PDB entry 1UWK | X-ray diffraction, 1.19 A resolution | chains A and B

[Chain A (and B)]
Name: Urocanate hydratase
Source organism: Pseudomonas putida
Notes: EC 4.2.1.49; chain B of this document is another copy of the same molecule, construct and numbering; everything in this record applies to it too
UniProtKB: P25080 (HUTU_PSEPU); residues 1-557 here correspond to UniProt positions 0-556 (UniProt number = residue number - 1)
Sequence (557 residues; each row starts with the number of its first residue):
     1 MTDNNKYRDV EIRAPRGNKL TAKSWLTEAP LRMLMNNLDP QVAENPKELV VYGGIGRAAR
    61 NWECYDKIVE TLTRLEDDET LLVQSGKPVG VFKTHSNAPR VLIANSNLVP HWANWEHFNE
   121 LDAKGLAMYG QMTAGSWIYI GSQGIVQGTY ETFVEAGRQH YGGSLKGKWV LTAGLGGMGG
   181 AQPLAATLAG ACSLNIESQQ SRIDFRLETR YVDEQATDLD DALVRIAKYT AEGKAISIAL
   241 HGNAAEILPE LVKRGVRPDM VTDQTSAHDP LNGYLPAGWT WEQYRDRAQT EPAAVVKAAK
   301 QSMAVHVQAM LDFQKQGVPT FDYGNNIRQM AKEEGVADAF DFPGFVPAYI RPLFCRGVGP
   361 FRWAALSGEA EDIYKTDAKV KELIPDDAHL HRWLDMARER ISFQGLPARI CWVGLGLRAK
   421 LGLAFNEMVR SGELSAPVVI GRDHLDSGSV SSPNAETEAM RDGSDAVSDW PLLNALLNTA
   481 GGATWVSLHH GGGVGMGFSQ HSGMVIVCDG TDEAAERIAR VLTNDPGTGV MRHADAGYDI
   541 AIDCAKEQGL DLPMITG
Unresolved in the structure: 1-3 (chain B: 1-4)
Differences from the reference sequence: engineered mutation Ser-198 (Cys197 in P25080), Ala-455 (Arg454 in P25080); conflict Ser-164 (Thr163 in P25080), Leu-165 (Val164 in P25080), Gly-167 (Ala166 in P25080), Asp-338 (Asn337 in P25080)
Small-molecule neighbours:
  - NAD (nicotinamide-adenine-dinucleotide): Glu-44, Tyr-52, Gly-53, Gly-54, Gln-131, Ile-145, Ala-173, Gly-174, Leu-175, Gly-176, Gly-177, Met-178, Gly-179, Ile-196, Glu-197, Ser-198, Gln-199, Arg-202, Gly-242, Asn-243, Ala-244, Ala-245, Gln-264, Thr-265, Ser-266, Ala-267, His-268, Gly-273, Tyr-274, Leu-275, Trp-281, Tyr-323, Gly-324, Asn-325, Phe-345, Leu-445, Ala-455, Glu-456, Gly-493
  - (2E)-3-(1H-imidazol-4-yl)acrylic acid (URO): Tyr-52, Gln-131, Met-132, Thr-133, Ile-138, Tyr-139, Gly-144, Ile-145, Met-178, Arg-362, Asp-443, Gly-493

[How chain A and chain B interact]
Pairs across the interface (169; chain A residue first):
  Glu-63(A) / Met-554(B)
  Cys-64(A) / Met-554(B)  hydrophobic
  Lys-67(A) / Pro-553(B)
  Lys-67(A) / Met-554(B)
  Lys-67(A) / Gly-557(B)  hydrogen bond (side chain-backbone)
  Glu-70(A) / Gly-557(B)
  Thr-71(A) / Pro-553(B)
  Arg-74(A) / Asp-551(B)  salt bridge
  Arg-74(A) / Pro-553(B)
  Arg-74(A) / Gly-557(B)  hydrogen bond (side chain-backbone)
  Leu-82(A) / Met-531(B)  hydrophobic
  Val-83(A) / Leu-473(B)
  Gln-84(A) / Val-467(B)
  Gln-84(A) / Asp-469(B)  hydrogen bond
  Gln-84(A) / Trp-470(B)
  Gln-84(A) / Leu-473(B)
  Ser-85(A) / Asp-469(B)  hydrogen bond
  Lys-87(A) / Asp-535(B)  salt bridge
  Lys-87(A) / Met-554(B)
  Pro-88(A) / Pro-553(B)
  Pro-88(A) / Met-554(B)
  Val-89(A) / Trp-470(B)  hydrophobic
  Val-89(A) / Met-531(B)
  Val-89(A) / Asp-535(B)
  Val-89(A) / Leu-552(B)
  Val-89(A) / Pro-553(B)
  Gly-90(A) / Met-531(B)
  Gly-90(A) / Asp-551(B)
  Gly-90(A) / Pro-553(B)
  Val-91(A) / Asp-551(B)  hydrogen bond (backbone-backbone)
  Val-91(A) / Pro-553(B)  hydrophobic
  Phe-92(A) / Leu-477(B)  hydrophobic
  Phe-92(A) / Asn-524(B)
  Phe-92(A) / Gly-527(B)
  Phe-92(A) / Met-531(B)  hydrophobic
  Lys-93(A) / Glu-516(B)  salt bridge
  Lys-93(A) / Arg-520(B)
  Lys-93(A) / Asn-524(B)  hydrogen bond (backbone-side chain)
  Thr-94(A) / Leu-477(B)
  Thr-94(A) / Ala-480(B)
  Thr-94(A) / Arg-520(B)  hydrogen bond (backbone-side chain)
  His-95(A) / His-95(B)
  His-95(A) / Ala-480(B)  hydrogen bond (side chain-backbone)
  His-95(A) / Arg-520(B)
  Ala-98(A) / Ala-480(B)  hydrophobic
  Leu-102(A) / Leu-473(B)
  Leu-102(A) / Leu-476(B)
  Leu-102(A) / Leu-477(B)
  Ala-104(A) / Asp-469(B)
  Ala-104(A) / Leu-473(B)  hydrophobic
  Asn-105(A) / Asp-469(B)
  Ser-106(A) / Asp-469(B)  hydrogen bond (backbone-side chain)
  Asn-107(A) / Val-467(B)
  Asn-107(A) / Ser-468(B)  hydrogen bond (backbone-backbone)
  Asn-107(A) / Asp-469(B)  hydrogen bond
  Asn-107(A) / Leu-472(B)
  Leu-108(A) / Ala-466(B)
  Leu-108(A) / Ser-468(B)  hydrogen bond (backbone-side chain)
  Leu-108(A) / Gln-500(B)  hydrogen bond (backbone-side chain)
  Val-109(A) / Ser-451(B)
  Val-109(A) / Pro-453(B)
  Val-109(A) / Ala-466(B)  hydrogen bond (backbone-backbone)
  Val-109(A) / Ser-468(B)
  Val-109(A) / Gly-497(B)
  Val-109(A) / Phe-498(B)
  Val-109(A) / Ser-499(B)
  Val-109(A) / Gln-500(B)
  Pro-110(A) / Pro-110(B)  hydrophobic
  Pro-110(A) / Ala-113(B)  hydrophobic
  Pro-110(A) / His-490(B)
  Pro-110(A) / Gly-497(B)
  Pro-110(A) / Gln-500(B)
  His-111(A) / Gln-329(B)
  His-111(A) / Gly-497(B)  hydrogen bond (backbone-backbone)
  His-111(A) / Phe-498(B)
  Trp-112(A) / Pro-453(B)  hydrophobic
  Trp-112(A) / Ala-466(B)  hydrophobic
  Trp-112(A) / Phe-498(B)  hydrophobic
  Ala-113(A) / Pro-110(B)  hydrophobic
  His-117(A) / Ala-466(B)
  Leu-121(A) / Gly-463(B)
  Leu-121(A) / Val-467(B)  hydrophobic
  Lys-124(A) / Asp-462(B)
  Leu-126(A) / Asp-462(B)
  Gln-329(A) / His-111(B)
  Ser-451(A) / Val-109(B)
  Pro-453(A) / Val-109(B)
  Pro-453(A) / Trp-112(B)  hydrophobic
  Asp-462(A) / Lys-124(B)
  Asp-462(A) / Leu-126(B)
  Gly-463(A) / Leu-121(B)
  Ala-466(A) / Leu-108(B)
  Ala-466(A) / Val-109(B)  hydrogen bond (backbone-backbone)
  Ala-466(A) / Trp-112(B)  hydrophobic
  Ala-466(A) / His-117(B)
  Val-467(A) / Gln-84(B)
  Val-467(A) / Asn-107(B)
  Ser-468(A) / Asn-107(B)  hydrogen bond (backbone-backbone)
  Ser-468(A) / Leu-108(B)  hydrogen bond (side chain-backbone)
  Ser-468(A) / Val-109(B)  hydrogen bond (side chain-backbone)
  Asp-469(A) / Gln-84(B)  hydrogen bond
  Asp-469(A) / Ser-85(B)  hydrogen bond
  Asp-469(A) / Ala-104(B)
  Asp-469(A) / Asn-105(B)
  Asp-469(A) / Ser-106(B)  hydrogen bond (side chain-backbone)
  Asp-469(A) / Asn-107(B)  hydrogen bond
  Trp-470(A) / Gln-84(B)
  Trp-470(A) / Val-89(B)  hydrophobic
  Leu-472(A) / Asn-107(B)
  Leu-473(A) / Val-83(B)
  Leu-473(A) / Gln-84(B)
  Leu-473(A) / Leu-102(B)
  Leu-473(A) / Ala-104(B)  hydrophobic
  Ala-475(A) / Leu-476(B)
  Leu-476(A) / Leu-102(B)
  Leu-476(A) / Ala-475(B)
  Leu-476(A) / Thr-479(B)
  Leu-477(A) / Phe-92(B)  hydrophobic
  Leu-477(A) / Thr-94(B)
  Leu-477(A) / Leu-102(B)
  Thr-479(A) / Leu-476(B)
  Thr-479(A) / Thr-479(B)
  Thr-479(A) / Ala-480(B)
  Ala-480(A) / Thr-94(B)
  Ala-480(A) / His-95(B)  hydrogen bond (backbone-side chain)
  Ala-480(A) / Ala-98(B)
  Ala-480(A) / Thr-479(B)
  His-490(A) / Pro-110(B)
  Gly-497(A) / Val-109(B)
  Gly-497(A) / Pro-110(B)
  Gly-497(A) / His-111(B)  hydrogen bond (backbone-backbone)
  Phe-498(A) / Val-109(B)
  Phe-498(A) / His-111(B)
  Phe-498(A) / Trp-112(B)  hydrophobic
  Ser-499(A) / Val-109(B)
  Gln-500(A) / Leu-108(B)
  Gln-500(A) / Val-109(B)
  Gln-500(A) / Pro-110(B)
  Gln-500(A) / Gln-500(B)
  Arg-520(A) / Lys-93(B)
  Arg-520(A) / Thr-94(B)
  Arg-520(A) / His-95(B)
  Asn-524(A) / Phe-92(B)
  Asn-524(A) / Lys-93(B)  hydrogen bond (side chain-backbone)
  Gly-527(A) / Phe-92(B)
  Met-531(A) / Leu-82(B)  hydrophobic
  Met-531(A) / Val-89(B)
  Met-531(A) / Gly-90(B)
  Met-531(A) / Phe-92(B)  hydrophobic
  Asp-535(A) / Lys-87(B)  salt bridge
  Asp-535(A) / Val-89(B)
  Asp-551(A) / Arg-74(B)  salt bridge
  Asp-551(A) / Gly-90(B)
  Asp-551(A) / Val-91(B)  hydrogen bond (backbone-backbone)
  Leu-552(A) / Val-89(B)
  Pro-553(A) / Lys-67(B)
  Pro-553(A) / Thr-71(B)
  Pro-553(A) / Pro-88(B)
  Pro-553(A) / Val-89(B)
  Pro-553(A) / Gly-90(B)
  Pro-553(A) / Val-91(B)  hydrophobic
  Met-554(A) / Glu-63(B)
  Met-554(A) / Cys-64(B)  hydrophobic
  Met-554(A) / Lys-67(B)
  Met-554(A) / Lys-87(B)
  Met-554(A) / Pro-88(B)
  Gly-557(A) / Lys-67(B)  hydrogen bond (backbone-side chain)
  Gly-557(A) / Glu-70(B)
  Gly-557(A) / Arg-74(B)  hydrogen bond (backbone-side chain)
Other interface residues (no listed pair), chain A (78 interface residues in all): Leu-81, Pro-99, Ile-103, Ser-452, Asn-454, Ser-464, Gly-481, Val-486, Leu-488, Thr-528, Leu-550
Other interface residues (no listed pair), chain B (78 interface residues in all): Leu-81, Pro-99, Ile-103, Ser-452, Asn-454, Ser-464, Val-486, Leu-488, Thr-528, Leu-550

[In short]
The chain A/chain B interface involves 78 residues from each chain, with 29 hydrogen bonds and 5 salt bridges.
Polar pairs include Arg-74(A)/Asp-551(B), Lys-87(A)/Asp-535(B) and Lys-93(A)/Glu-516(B). Chain A binds NAD and
(2E)-3-(1H-imidazol-4-yl)acrylic acid.
Chain A and chain B are both Urocanate hydratase (Pseudomonas putida); the structure, The High Resolution
Structure of Urocanate Hydratase from Pseudomonas putida in complex with urocanate, was determined by X-ray
diffraction (same publication as 1UWL and 1W1U).
